Entry 5ZE2 (X-ray diffraction, 3.30 A resolution); this record covers chains N and G of the 6 polymer chains in the assembly.

# Chain N
Protein: HMGB1 A-B box
Organism: Mus musculus
UniProt: P63158 (HMGB1_MOUSE); residue numbers follow UniProt; this construct covers 1-163
Sequence (163 residues; row label = number of the first residue in the row):
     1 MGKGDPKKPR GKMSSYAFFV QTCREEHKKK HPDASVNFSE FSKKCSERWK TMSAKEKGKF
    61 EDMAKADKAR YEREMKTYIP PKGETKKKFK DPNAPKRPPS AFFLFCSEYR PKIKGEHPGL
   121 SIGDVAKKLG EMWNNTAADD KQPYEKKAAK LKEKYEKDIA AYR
Unresolved in the structure: 1-10, 51-53, 77-96, 117-121, 137-138, 158-163
UniProt features mapped onto this chain:
  - DNA-binding region: Pro9 to Ile79 (HMG box 1), Pro95 to Arg163 (HMG box 2)
  - region: Lys3 to Ser15 (LPS binding (delipidated)), His27 to Lys43 (NLS 1), Pro80 to Lys96 (LPS binding (Lipid A)), Phe89 to Glu108 (Cytokine-stimulating activity)
  - motif: His27 to Lys43 (Nuclear localization signal (NLS) 1)
  - binding site (heparin): Met1 to Arg10
  - site (Cleavage): Arg10, Gly11, Asp67, Lys68
  - modified residue: Lys3 (N6-acetyllysine), Lys7 (N6-acetyllysine), Lys8 (N6-acetyllysine), Lys12 (N6-acetyllysine), Cys23 (Cysteine sulfonic acid (-SO3H)), Lys28 (N6-acetyllysine), Lys29 (N6-acetyllysine), Lys30 (N6-acetyllysine), Ser35 (Phosphoserine), Lys43 (N6-acetyllysine), Cys45 (Cysteine sulfonic acid (-SO3H)), Lys90 (N6-acetyllysine), Ser100 (Phosphoserine), Cys106 (Cysteine sulfonic acid (-SO3H)), Lys127 (N6-acetyllysine), Lys128 (N6-acetyllysine), Lys141 (N6-acetyllysine)
  - cross-link (Isoglutamyl lysine isopeptide (Lys-Gln)): Lys28 (interchain with Q-?), Lys43 (interchain with Q-?), Lys44 (interchain with Q-?), Lys68 (interchain with Q-?)

# Chain G
Molecule: 40-nt DNA strand
Sequence (40 nucleotides; each row starts with the number of its first residue):
     2 CGGTTTTTGT CTGGCTTCAC ACTTGATTTG CATCACTGTG
Ion coordination: Mn2+: DG41 (shared with 2 residues of chain C)

# How chain N and chain G interact
Contacting residue pairs (9):
  Gln21(N) - DT13(G)  hydrogen bond to the phosphate
  Lys28(N) - DT13(G)  phosphate contact
  Lys28(N) - DG14(G)  salt bridge to the phosphate
  Phe38(N) - DT13(G)  base contact
  Phe102(N) - DT25(G)  sugar contact
  Gly123(N) - DC23(G)  base contact
  Ala126(N) - DC23(G)  base contact
  Ala126(N) - DT24(G)  base contact
  Gly130(N) - DT25(G)  sugar contact
Also at the interface, not in a pair above, chain N (12 interface residues in all): Met13, Ala17, Phe103, Ile122, Lys127
Also at the interface, not in a pair above, chain G (8 interface residues in all): DT11, DC12, DA22

# Summary
12 residues of chain N and 8 residues of chain G are in contact, with 1 hydrogen bond and 1 salt bridge. Polar
pairs include Gln21(N)-DT13(G) and Lys28(N)-DG14(G). From UniProt: a DNA-binding region and 10 heparin-binding
residues on chain N.
Here chain N is HMGB1 A-B box (Mus musculus) and chain G is a 40-nt DNA strand. Entry 5ZE2 (Hairpin Complex,
RAG1/2-hairpin 12RSS/23RSS complex in 5mM Mn2+ for 2 min at 4'C) was determined by X-ray diffraction,
deposited together with 5ZDZ, 5ZE0, 5ZE1, 6CG0, 6CIJ, 6CIK, 6CIL and 6CIM.
